2NVT - chains B and I of the 13 polymer chains in the assembly; structure by X-ray diffraction, 3.36 A resolution.

[Chain B]
Protein: DNA-directed RNA polymerase II 140 kDa polypeptide
Organism: Saccharomyces cerevisiae
Notes: EC 2.7.7.6
Reference sequence: P08518 (RPB2_YEAST); numbering as in UniProt (aligned over 1-1224)
Sequence (1224 residues; numbered 1 to 1224; the number before each row is that of its first residue):
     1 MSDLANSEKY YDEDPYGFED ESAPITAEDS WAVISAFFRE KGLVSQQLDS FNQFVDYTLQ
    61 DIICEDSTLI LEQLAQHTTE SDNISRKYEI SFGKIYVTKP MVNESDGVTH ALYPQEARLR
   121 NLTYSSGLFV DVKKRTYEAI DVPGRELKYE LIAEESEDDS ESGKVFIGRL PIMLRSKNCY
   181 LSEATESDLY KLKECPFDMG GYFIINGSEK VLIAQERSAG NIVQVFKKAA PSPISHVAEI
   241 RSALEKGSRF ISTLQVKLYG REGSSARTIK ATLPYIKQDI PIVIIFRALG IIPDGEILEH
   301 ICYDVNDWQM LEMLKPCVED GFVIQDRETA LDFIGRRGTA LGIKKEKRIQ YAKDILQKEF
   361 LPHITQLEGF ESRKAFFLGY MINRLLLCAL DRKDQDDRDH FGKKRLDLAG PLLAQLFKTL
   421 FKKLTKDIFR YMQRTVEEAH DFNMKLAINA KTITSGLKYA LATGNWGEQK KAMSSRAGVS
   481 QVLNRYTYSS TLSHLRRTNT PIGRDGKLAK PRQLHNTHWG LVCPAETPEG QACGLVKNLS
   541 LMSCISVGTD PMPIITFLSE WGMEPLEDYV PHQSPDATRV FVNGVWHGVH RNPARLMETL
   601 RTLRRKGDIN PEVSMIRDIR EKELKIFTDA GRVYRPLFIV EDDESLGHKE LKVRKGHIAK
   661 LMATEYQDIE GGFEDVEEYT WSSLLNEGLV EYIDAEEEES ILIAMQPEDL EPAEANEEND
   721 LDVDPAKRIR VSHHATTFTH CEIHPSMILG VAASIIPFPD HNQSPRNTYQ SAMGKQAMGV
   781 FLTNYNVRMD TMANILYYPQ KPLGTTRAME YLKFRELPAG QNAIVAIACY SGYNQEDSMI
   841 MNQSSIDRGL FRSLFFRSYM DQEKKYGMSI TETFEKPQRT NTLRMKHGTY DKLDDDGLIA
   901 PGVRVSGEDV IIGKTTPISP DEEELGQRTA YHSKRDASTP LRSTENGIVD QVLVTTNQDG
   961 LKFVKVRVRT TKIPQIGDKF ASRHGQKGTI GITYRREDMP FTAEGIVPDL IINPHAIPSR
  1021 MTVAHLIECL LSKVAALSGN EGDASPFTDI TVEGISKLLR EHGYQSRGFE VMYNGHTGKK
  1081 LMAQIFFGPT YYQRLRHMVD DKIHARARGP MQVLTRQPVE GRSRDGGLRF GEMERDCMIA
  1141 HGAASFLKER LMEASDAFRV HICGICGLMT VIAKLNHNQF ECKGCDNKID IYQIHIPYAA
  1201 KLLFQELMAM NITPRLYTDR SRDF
Not modelled in the structure: 1-19, 71-88, 142-163, 336-344, 438-445, 503-508, 669-677, 716-721, 920-932
Ion coordination: Zn2+: Cys-1163, Cys-1166, Cys-1182, Cys-1185
Ligand contacts: phosphomethylphosphonic acid guanylate ester (G2P): Arg-766, Tyr-769, Arg-1020

[Chain I]
Protein: DNA-directed RNA polymerase II subunit 9
Organism: Saccharomyces cerevisiae
Notes: EC 2.7.7.6
Reference sequence: P27999 (RPB9_YEAST); numbering as in UniProt (aligned over 1-122)
Sequence (122 residues; each row starts with the number of its first residue):
     1 MTTFRFCRDC NNMLYPREDK ENNRLLFECR TCSYVEEAGS PLVYRHELIT NIGETAGVVQ
    61 DIGSDPTLPR SDRECPKCHS RENVFFQSQQ RRKDTSMVLF FVCLSCSHIF TSDQKNKRTQ
   121 FS
Not modelled in the structure: 1, 121-122
Swiss-Prot annotation at these positions:
  - zinc finger: Cys-7 to Cys-32 (C4-type), Ser-71 to Thr-111 (TFIIS-type)
  - binding site (Zn(2+)): Cys-7, Cys-10, Cys-29, Cys-32, Cys-75, Cys-78, Cys-103, Cys-106
  - modified residue: Ser-40 (Phosphoserine)
Ion coordination: Zn2+ site 1: Cys-7, Cys-10, Cys-29, Cys-32; Zn2+ site 2: Cys-75, Cys-78, Cys-103, Cys-106

[How chain B and chain I interact]
Contacting residue pairs (49; chain B residue first):
  Pro-293(B) / Cys-10(I)
  Pro-293(B) / Asn-11(I)
  Pro-293(B) / Asn-12(I)
  Asp-294(B) / Asn-11(I)  hydrogen bond (backbone-backbone)
  Asp-294(B) / Asn-12(I)
  Asp-294(B) / Met-13(I)  hydrogen bond (side chain-backbone)
  Gly-295(B) / Phe-6(I)
  Gly-295(B) / Asn-11(I)  hydrogen bond (backbone-backbone)
  Glu-296(B) / Asn-11(I)
  Leu-298(B) / Phe-6(I)  hydrophobic
  Trp-308(B) / Thr-2(I)
  Trp-308(B) / Arg-45(I)
  Trp-308(B) / Glu-47(I)
  Gln-309(B) / Thr-50(I)
  Gln-309(B) / Ile-52(I)
  Leu-311(B) / Phe-4(I)  hydrophobic
  Glu-312(B) / Thr-2(I)
  Glu-312(B) / Tyr-44(I)
  Lys-315(B) / Met-13(I)
  Val-318(B) / Tyr-15(I)
  Glu-319(B) / Tyr-15(I)
  Phe-322(B) / Tyr-15(I)
  Phe-322(B) / Arg-30(I)
  Gln-325(B) / Asn-12(I)  hydrogen bond
  Gln-325(B) / Thr-31(I)
  Asp-391(B) / Gln-90(I)
  Asp-391(B) / Arg-91(I)
  Asp-391(B) / Arg-92(I)
  Arg-392(B) / Gly-53(I)
  Arg-392(B) / Gln-89(I)
  Asp-394(B) / Arg-91(I)
  Arg-617(B) / Asp-61(I)  salt bridge
  Ile-619(B) / Val-59(I)  hydrophobic
  Ile-619(B) / Asp-61(I)
  Ile-619(B) / Ile-62(I)  hydrophobic
  Ile-619(B) / Ser-64(I)
  Ile-619(B) / Asp-65(I)
  Arg-620(B) / Ala-56(I)
  Arg-620(B) / Gly-57(I)
  Arg-620(B) / Leu-68(I)
  Arg-620(B) / Gln-89(I)
  Lys-622(B) / Val-59(I)
  Glu-699(B) / Thr-67(I)
  Ser-700(B) / Pro-66(I)
  Ser-700(B) / Thr-67(I)
  Ile-701(B) / Thr-67(I)
  Leu-702(B) / Pro-66(I)
  Thr-737(B) / Pro-66(I)  hydrogen bond (side chain-backbone)
  Thr-739(B) / Pro-66(I)
Other interface residues (no listed pair), chain B (28 interface residues in all): Ala-594
Other interface residues (no listed pair), chain I (34 interface residues in all): Val-43, His-46, Arg-70, Phe-86

[Summary]
28 residues of chain B face 34 of chain I across their interface; the contacts include 5 hydrogen bonds and 1
salt bridge. Among the polar pairs are Arg-617(B)/Asp-61(I), Asp-294(B)/Met-13(I) and Gln-325(B)/Asn-12(I).
Bound to chain B: phosphomethylphosphonic acid guanylate ester.
Chain B is DNA-directed RNA polymerase II 140 kDa polypeptide and chain I is DNA-directed RNA polymerase II
subunit 9, both from Saccharomyces cerevisiae; the structure, RNA Polymerase II Elongation Complex in 150 mM
Mg+2 with GMPCPP, was determined by X-ray diffraction (same publication as 2E2H, 2E2I, 2E2J, 2NVQ, 2NVX, 2NVY,
2NVZ and 2YU9).
